PDB entry 7YEZ | electron microscopy, 3.40 A resolution | chains E and e of the 22 polymer chains in the assembly

# Chain E (and e)
Protein: RNA helicase
From: Mammalian orthoreovirus 3
Notes: EC 3.6.4.13; chain e of this document is another copy of the same molecule, construct and numbering; everything in this record applies to it too
UniProt: C9E874 (C9E874_9REOV); residue numbers follow UniProt; this construct covers 1-1275
Sequence (1275 residues; numbered 1 to 1275; the number before each row is that of its first residue):
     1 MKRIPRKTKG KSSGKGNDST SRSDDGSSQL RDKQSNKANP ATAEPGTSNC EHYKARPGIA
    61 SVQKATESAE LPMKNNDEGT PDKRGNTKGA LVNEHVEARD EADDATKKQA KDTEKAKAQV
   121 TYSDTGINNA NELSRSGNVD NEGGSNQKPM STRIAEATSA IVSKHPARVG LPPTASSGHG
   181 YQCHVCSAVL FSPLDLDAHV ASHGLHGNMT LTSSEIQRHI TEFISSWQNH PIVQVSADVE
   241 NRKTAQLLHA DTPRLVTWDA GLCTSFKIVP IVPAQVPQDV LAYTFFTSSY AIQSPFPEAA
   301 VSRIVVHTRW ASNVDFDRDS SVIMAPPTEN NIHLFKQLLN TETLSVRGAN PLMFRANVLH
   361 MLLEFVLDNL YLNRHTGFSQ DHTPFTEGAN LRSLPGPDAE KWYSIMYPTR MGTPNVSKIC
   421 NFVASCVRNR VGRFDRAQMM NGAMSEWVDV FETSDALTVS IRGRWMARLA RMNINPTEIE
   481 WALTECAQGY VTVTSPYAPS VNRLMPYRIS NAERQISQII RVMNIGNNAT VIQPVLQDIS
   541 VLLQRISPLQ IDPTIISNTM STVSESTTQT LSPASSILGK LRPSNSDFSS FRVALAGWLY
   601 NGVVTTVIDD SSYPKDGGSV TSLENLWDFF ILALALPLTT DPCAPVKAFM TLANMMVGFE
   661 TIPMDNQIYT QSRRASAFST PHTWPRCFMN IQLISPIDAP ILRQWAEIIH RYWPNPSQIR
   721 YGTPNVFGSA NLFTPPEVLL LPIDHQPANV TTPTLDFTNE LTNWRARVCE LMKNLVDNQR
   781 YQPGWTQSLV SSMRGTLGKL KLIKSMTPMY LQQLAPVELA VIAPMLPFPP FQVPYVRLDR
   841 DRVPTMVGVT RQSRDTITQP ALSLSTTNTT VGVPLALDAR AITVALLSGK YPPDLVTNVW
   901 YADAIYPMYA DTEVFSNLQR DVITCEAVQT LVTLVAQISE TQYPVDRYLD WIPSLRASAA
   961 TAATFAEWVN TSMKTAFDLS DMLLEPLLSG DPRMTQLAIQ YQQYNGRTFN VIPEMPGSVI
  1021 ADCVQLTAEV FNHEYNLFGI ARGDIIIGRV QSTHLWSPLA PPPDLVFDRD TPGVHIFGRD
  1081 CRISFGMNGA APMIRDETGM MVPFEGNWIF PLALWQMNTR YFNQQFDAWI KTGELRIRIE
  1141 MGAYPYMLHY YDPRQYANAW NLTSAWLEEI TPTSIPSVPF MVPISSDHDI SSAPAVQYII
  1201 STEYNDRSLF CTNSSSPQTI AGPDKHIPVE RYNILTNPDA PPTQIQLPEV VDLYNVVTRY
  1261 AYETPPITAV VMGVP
Unresolved in the structure: 1-215 (chain e: 1-179, 207-217, 1266-1275)

# Interface between chain E and chain e
Contacting residue pairs - 99 pairs, chain E then chain e:
  Val235(E) with Asn558(e), hydrogen bond (backbone-side chain)
  Asp238(E) with Ser561(e); Thr562(e), hydrogen bond; Val563(e)
  Glu240(E) with Val563(e)
  Leu339(E) with Asp894(e)
  Leu352(E) with Val896(e), hydrophobic
  Gly526(E) with Lys799(e), hydrogen bond (backbone-side chain)
  Asn527(E) with Ser564(e), hydrogen bond (backbone-side chain); Ser792(e), hydrogen bond (side chain-backbone); Thr796(e)
  Asn528(E) with Ser564(e), hydrogen bond; Glu565(e); Ser566(e)
  Thr530(E) with Glu565(e)
  Val607(E) with Gln787(e)
  Asp610(E) with Thr786(e), hydrogen bond
  Ile668(E) with Phe659(e), hydrophobic; Pro783(e), hydrophobic
  Tyr669(E) with Gln779(e), hydrogen bond (side chain-backbone); Arg780(e); Gln782(e); Pro783(e)
  Arg673(E) with Pro783(e)
  Ser676(E) with Thr786(e)
  Ala677(E) with Gln779(e), hydrogen bond (backbone-side chain)
  Phe678(E) with Gln779(e)
  Ser679(E) with Gln779(e); Ser788(e), hydrogen bond (backbone-side chain)
  Thr680(E) with Gln779(e)
  His682(E) with Asn778(e), hydrogen bond
  Met846(E) with Arg794(e)
  Gln852(E) with Leu755(e); Leu802(e)
  Arg854(E) with Leu755(e); Phe757(e)
  Asp855(E) with Pro753(e); Leu755(e); Asp756(e); Phe757(e), hydrogen bond (side chain-backbone)
  Thr866(E) with Lys801(e), hydrogen bond (backbone-side chain)
  Thr867(E) with Leu802(e)
  Asn868(E) with Leu802(e)
  Thr870(E) with Ser791(e); Arg794(e); Gly795(e)
  Val871(E) with Ser791(e)
  Gly872(E) with Ser791(e), hydrogen bond (backbone-side chain)
  Pro874(E) with Thr567(e)
  Leu955(E) with Leu895(e); Val896(e), hydrophobic
  Arg956(E) with Asn749(e), hydrogen bond; Val750(e); Thr751(e)
  Ala957(E) with Val750(e); Thr751(e)
  Ser958(E) with Val750(e)
  Ala959(E) with Met806(e), hydrophobic
  Ala960(E) with Tyr891(e); Pro892(e); Pro893(e), hydrophobic
  Thr961(E) with Pro893(e)
  Ala963(E) with Lys804(e)
  Leu988(E) with Lys804(e), hydrogen bond (backbone-side chain)
  Ser989(E) with Thr559(e); Lys804(e)
  Gly990(E) with Lys804(e)
  Asp991(E) with Thr754(e), hydrogen bond
  Arg993(E) with Thr752(e), hydrogen bond (side chain-backbone); Pro753(e); Thr754(e), hydrogen bond
  Arg1082(E) with Glu480(e), salt bridge; Thr484(e); Val493(e), hydrogen bond (side chain-backbone); Thr494(e)
  Phe1085(E) with Val185(e), hydrophobic; Pro496(e), hydrophobic; Tyr497(e)
  Met1087(E) with Pro499(e)
  Met1117(E) with Ser226(e); Trp227(e); Asn898(e); Val899(e), hydrophobic
  Asn1118(E) with Ser226(e), hydrogen bond
  Thr1119(E) with Ser226(e); Trp227(e)
  Arg1120(E) with Ser187(e); Ser226(e), hydrogen bond (backbone-backbone); Trp227(e); Gln228(e); Asn229(e)
  Tyr1121(E) with Cys186(e); Ser187(e); Ser226(e), hydrogen bond (backbone-backbone)
  Gln1124(E) with Gln182(e), hydrogen bond; Cys183(e), hydrogen bond (side chain-backbone); His184(e); Ser187(e)
  Gln1125(E) with His184(e)
Interface residues without a listed pair, chain E (70 interface residues in all): Gln234, Ala237, Met353, Ala529, Ile608, Asp609, Asn666, Arg674, Thr683, Thr845, Arg851, Thr869, Val873, Thr964, Met994, Pro1172
Interface residues without a listed pair, chain e (70 interface residues in all): Ala188, Val189, Thr492, Ala498, Thr554, Gln569, Gly784, Ala902

# Summary
Chain E and chain e each contribute 70 residues to their interface; the contacts include 25 hydrogen bonds and
1 salt bridge. Polar pairs include Arg1082(E)-Glu480(e), Val235(E)-Asn558(e) and Asp238(E)-Thr562(e).
Both chains are RNA helicase (Mammalian orthoreovirus 3). Entry 7YEZ (In situ structure of polymerase complex
of mammalian reovirus in the reloaded state) was determined by electron microscopy together with 7YED, 7YEV,
7YF0 and 7YFE from the same study.
